PDB entry 5A2T | electron microscopy, 5.60 A resolution (low resolution: residue-level contacts below are approximate; hydrogen-bond / salt-bridge calls are withheld) | chains E and Z of the 26 polymer chains in the assembly

[Chain E]
Protein: Coat protein
From: Bamboo mosaic virus
UniProt: O37178 (O37178_9VIRU); numbering as in UniProt (aligned over 39-242)
Chain sequence (204 residues; row label = number of the first residue in the row):
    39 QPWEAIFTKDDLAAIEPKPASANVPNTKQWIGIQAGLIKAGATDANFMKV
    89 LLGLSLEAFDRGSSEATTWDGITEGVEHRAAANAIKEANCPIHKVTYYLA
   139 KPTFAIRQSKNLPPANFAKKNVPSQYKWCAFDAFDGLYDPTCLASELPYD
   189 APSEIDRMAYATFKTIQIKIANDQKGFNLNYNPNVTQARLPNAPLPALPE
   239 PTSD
Reported in the primary citation:
  - binding site for Bamboo mosaic virus (chain Z): Arg99, Lys132, Lys157, Lys213

[Chain Z]
Molecule: Bamboo mosaic virus
From: Bamboo mosaic virus
Sequence (125 nucleotides; row label = number of the first residue in the row):
    39 UUUUUUUUUUUUUUUUUUUUUUUUUUUUUUUUUUUUUUUUUUUUUUUUUU
    89 UUUUUUUUUUUUUUUUUUUUUUUUUUUUUUUUUUUUUUUUUUUUUUUUUU
   139 UUUUUUUUUUUUUUUUUUUUUUUUU

[Interface between chain E and chain Z]
Pairs across the interface - 26 pairs, chain E then chain Z:
  Ala60(E) - U104(Z)
  Arg99(E) - U100(Z)
  Ser101(E) - U100(Z)
  Ser102(E) - U100(Z)
  Glu103(E) - U98(Z)
  Glu103(E) - U99(Z)
  Glu103(E) - U100(Z)
  Pro129(E) - U101(Z)
  Pro129(E) - U102(Z)
  His131(E) - U101(Z)
  Lys132(E) - U102(Z)
  Lys132(E) - U103(Z)
  Lys132(E) - U104(Z)
  Asn154(E) - U100(Z)
  Lys157(E) - U99(Z)
  Lys158(E) - U100(Z)
  Gln163(E) - U142(Z)
  Asp170(E) - U101(Z)
  Gln205(E) - U100(Z)
  Gln205(E) - U101(Z)
  Ile208(E) - U99(Z)
  Ile208(E) - U100(Z)
  Gln212(E) - U99(Z)
  Gln212(E) - U100(Z)
  Lys213(E) - U101(Z)
  Lys213(E) - U102(Z)
Other interface residues (no listed pair), chain E (21 interface residues in all): Asn61, Asn127, Ile193, Ala209
Other interface residues (no listed pair), chain Z (10 interface residues in all): U143, U144

[In short]
21 residues of chain E face 10 of chain Z across their interface. The paper reports a binding site for Bamboo
mosaic virus (chain Z) at Arg99(E), Lys132(E) and Lys157(E) among others.
Chain E is Coat protein and chain Z is Bamboo mosaic virus, both from Bamboo mosaic virus; the structure, The
Molecular Basis for Flexibility in the Flexible Filamentous Plant Viruses, was determined by electron
microscopy.
